7JL2 - chains Y and A of the 8 polymer chains in the assembly; structure by electron microscopy, 4.30 A resolution (low resolution: residue-level contacts below are approximate; hydrogen-bond / salt-bridge calls are withheld).

[Chain Y]
Molecule: 44-nt RNA strand
Sequence (44 nucleotides; numbered 1 to 44; the number before each row is that of its first residue):
     1 UCAGUCAGUC AGUCUUCAGU CAGUCAGUCU UCAGUCAGUC AGUC

[Chain A]
Molecule: Interferon-induced helicase C domain-containing protein 1
Source organism: Homo sapiens
Notes: EC 3.6.4.13
UniProt: Q9BYX4 (IFIH1_HUMAN); residues 287-1025 here = UniProt positions 287-1025
Amino-acid sequence (739 residues; each row starts with the number of its first residue):
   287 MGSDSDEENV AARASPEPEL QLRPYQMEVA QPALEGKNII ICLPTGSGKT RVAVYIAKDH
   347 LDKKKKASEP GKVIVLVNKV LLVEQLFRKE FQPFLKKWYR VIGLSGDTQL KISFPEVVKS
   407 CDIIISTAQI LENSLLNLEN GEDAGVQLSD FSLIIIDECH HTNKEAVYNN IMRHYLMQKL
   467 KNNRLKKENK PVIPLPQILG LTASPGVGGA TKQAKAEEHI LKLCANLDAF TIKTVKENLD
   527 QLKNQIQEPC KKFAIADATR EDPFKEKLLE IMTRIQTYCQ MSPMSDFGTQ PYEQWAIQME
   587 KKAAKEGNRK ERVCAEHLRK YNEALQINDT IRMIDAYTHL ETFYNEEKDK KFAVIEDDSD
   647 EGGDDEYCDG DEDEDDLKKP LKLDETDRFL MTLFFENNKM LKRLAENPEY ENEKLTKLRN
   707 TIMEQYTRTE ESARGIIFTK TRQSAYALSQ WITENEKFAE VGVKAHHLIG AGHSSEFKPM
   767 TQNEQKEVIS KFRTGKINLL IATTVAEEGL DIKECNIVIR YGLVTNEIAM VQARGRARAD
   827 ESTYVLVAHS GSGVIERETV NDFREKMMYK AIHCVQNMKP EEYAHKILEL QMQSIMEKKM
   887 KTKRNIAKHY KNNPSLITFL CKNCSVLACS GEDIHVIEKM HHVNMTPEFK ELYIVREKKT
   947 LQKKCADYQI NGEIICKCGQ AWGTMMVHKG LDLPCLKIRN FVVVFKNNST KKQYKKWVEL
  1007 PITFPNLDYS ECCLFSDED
Disordered / not traced: 287-304, 425-429, 474-477, 544-545, 643-670, 759, 897, 945-954, 1018-1025
Differences from the reference sequence: conflict Arg843 (His in Q9BYX4), Lys944 (Asn in Q9BYX4), Thr946 (Ala in Q9BYX4)
Ion coordination: Zn2+: Cys907, Cys910, Cys962, Cys964
Small-molecule neighbours:
  - ADP (adenosine-5'-diphosphate): Gln307, Arg309, Gln312, Thr331, Gly332, Ser333, Gly334, Lys335, Thr336, Arg337, Asp797, Lys799, Arg824
  - tetrafluoroaluminate (ALF): Thr331, Gly332, Lys335, Glu444, Ala489, Gly795, Gln818, Arg822, Arg824
Swiss-Prot annotation at these positions:
  - binding site (Zn(2+)): Cys907, Cys910, Cys962, Cys964
  - modified residue (Phosphoserine): Ser289, Ser291, Ser301, Ser645, Ser828
  - natural variant: Arg337 (R337G: In AGS7), Lys365 (K365E: In IMD95), Leu372 (L372F: In AGS7), Asp393 (D393V: In AGS7), Ala452 (A452T: In AGS7), Gly495 (G495R: In AGS7), Arg720 (R720Q: In AGS7), Arg779 (R779C: In AGS7; R779H: In AGS7), Arg822 (R822Q: In SGMRT1), Arg843 (H843R: this construct carries the variant), Lys889 to Asp1025 (deletion: In IMD95)
  - mutagenesis: Lys335 (K335A: Loss of dsRNA-induced ATPase activity. No effect on RNA binding. Changed MDA-5 signaling pathway), Asp443 to His446 (Loss of dsRNA-induced ATPase activity. No effect on RNA binding. Changed MDA-5 signaling pathway), Glu444 (E444A: No acceleration of DNA degradation, no binding to ATP, and no helicase activity), Thr488 to Ser490 (Loss of dsRNA-induced ATPase activity. No effect on RNA binding. Changed MDA-5 signaling pathway), Thr789 to Glu793 (Loss of dsRNA-induced ATPase activity. Loss of MDA-5 signaling pathway), Gln818 to Arg822 (Loss of dsRNA-induced ATPase activity. No effect on MDA-5 signaling pathway), Ser828 (S828A: Promotes multimerization after polyI:C stimulation; greatly enhances signaling; S828D: Inhibits multimerization after polyI:C stimulation), Thr829 (T829A: Moderately increases signaling), Ile841 to Glu842 (Loss of oligomerization), Asp848 to Phe849 (Loss of oligomerization)
What the authors report for this chain:
  - disease-associated variants - G495R: increased signaling (citing earlier work)

[Chain Y / chain A interface]
Contacting residue pairs (29; chain Y residue first):
  U15(Y) - Glu883(A)
  U16(Y) - Lys894(A)
  C17(Y) - Lys894(A)
  G19(Y) - Lys1001(A)
  C21(Y) - Lys726(A)
  A22(Y) - Lys726(A)
  A22(Y) - Arg728(A)
  A22(Y) - Thr789(A)
  A22(Y) - Thr790(A)
  G23(Y) - Arg728(A)
  G23(Y) - Ile755(A)
  G23(Y) - Gly756(A)
  G23(Y) - Thr789(A)
  G23(Y) - Val791(A)
  U24(Y) - Val366(A)
  U24(Y) - Gln415(A)
  U24(Y) - Ala757(A)
  C25(Y) - Val366(A)
  C25(Y) - Gly392(A)
  C25(Y) - Gln415(A)
  C25(Y) - Asn419(A)
  A26(Y) - Gly392(A)
  A26(Y) - Ile416(A)
  G27(Y) - Glu924(A)
  G27(Y) - His927(A)
  U28(Y) - Glu924(A)
  U28(Y) - His974(A)
  C29(Y) - Val973(A)
  C29(Y) - Lys975(A)
Other interface residues (no listed pair), chain Y (16 interface residues in all): G12, U13, U20
Other interface residues (no listed pair), chain A (28 interface residues in all): Lys365, Thr413, Lys498, Lys501, Glu579, Thr727, Gln729

[In short]
The interface between chain Y and chain A involves 16 residues on one side and 28 on the other. Chain A binds
ADP and tetrafluoroaluminate. Cys907(A), Cys910(A), Cys962(A) and Cys964(A) form the Zn2+ site. From UniProt:
4 Zn2+-binding residues and 24 mutagenesis sites on chain A. The paper reports that G495R of chain A increases
signaling.
Here chain Y is a 44-nt RNA strand and chain A is Interferon-induced helicase C domain-containing protein 1
(Homo sapiens). Entry 7JL2 (Cryo-EM structure of MDA5-dsRNA filament in complex with TRIM65 PSpry domain
(Trimer)) was determined by electron microscopy, deposited together with 7JL0, 7JL1, 7JL3 and 7JL4.
